2J5V - chains A and B; structure by X-ray diffraction, 2.50 A resolution.

== Chain A (and B) ==
Name: Glutamate 5-kinase
Organism: Escherichia coli
Notes: EC 2.7.2.11; chain B of this document is another copy of the same molecule, construct and numbering; everything in this record applies to it too
UniProtKB: P0A7B5 (PROB_ECOLI); residue numbers follow UniProt; this construct covers 1-367
Chain sequence (367 residues; row label = number of the first residue in the row):
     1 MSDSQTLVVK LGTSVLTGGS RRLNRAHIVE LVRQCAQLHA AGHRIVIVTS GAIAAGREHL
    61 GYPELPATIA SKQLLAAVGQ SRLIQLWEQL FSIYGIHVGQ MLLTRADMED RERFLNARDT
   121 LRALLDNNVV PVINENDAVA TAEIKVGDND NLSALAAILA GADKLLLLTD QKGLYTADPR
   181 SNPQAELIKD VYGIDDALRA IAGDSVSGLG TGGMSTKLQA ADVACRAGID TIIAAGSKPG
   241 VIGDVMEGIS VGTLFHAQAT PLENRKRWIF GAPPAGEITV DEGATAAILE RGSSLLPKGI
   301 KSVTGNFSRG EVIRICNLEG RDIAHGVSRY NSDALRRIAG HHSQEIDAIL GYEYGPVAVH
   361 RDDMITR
Disordered / not traced: 1-2, 172-213 (chain B: 1-2, 172-211)
Differences from the reference sequence: engineered mutation V129 (Ile in P0A7B5)
Curated features (UniProtKB/Swiss-Prot):
  - binding site (ATP): K10, T169, D170, T211 to K217
  - binding site (substrate): S50, D137, N149
Ion coordination: Mg2+: K10, G12, L168 (together with sulfate ion)
Residues lining bound ligands:
  - pyroglutamic acid (PCA): T13, S50, G51, A52, I53, A54, N134, D137, N149
  - gamma-glutamyl phosphate (RGP): K10, G12, T13, S50, N134, E135, D137, K145, G147, D148, N149, D150
From the paper describing this entry:
  - binding site for sulfate ion: S14, K217
  - binding site for gamma-glutamyl phosphate: K10, K145
  - binding site for pyroglutamic acid: T13, I53, N134
  - conformationally variable residues (side-chain flip): D148
  - contacts within the chain: K10-D150, D150-K217
  - mutagenesis - K217A, K217R: decreased catalytic activity (citing earlier work)
  - mutagenesis - T169A (20-fold): decreased catalytic activity on ATP (citing earlier work)
  - mutagenesis - T169S: unchanged catalytic activity on ATP (citing earlier work)
  - mutagenesis - D150A, D150N: abolished catalytic activity (citing earlier work)

== Chain A / chain B interface ==
Pairs across the interface (90; chain A residue first):
  H59(A) with E88(B), salt bridge; H97(B), hydrogen bond
  L60(A) with H97(B)
  L65(A) with N127(B)
  A70(A) with A123(B)
  Q73(A) with N116(B), hydrogen bond; T120(B), hydrogen bond
  L74(A) with A123(B); L124(B); N127(B)
  A77(A) with G99(B); Q100(B), hydrogen bond (backbone-backbone)
  V78(A) with V98(B); G99(B); V129(B), hydrophobic
  Q80(A) with Q100(B)
  S81(A) with I84(B)
  R82(A) with E88(B), salt bridge
  I84(A) with S81(B)
  Q85(A) with Q85(B); E88(B), hydrogen bond
  E88(A) with S81(B), hydrogen bond; R82(B), salt bridge; Q85(B), hydrogen bond
  H97(A) with H59(B), hydrogen bond; L60(B)
  V98(A) with V78(B)
  G99(A) with A77(B); V78(B)
  Q100(A) with A77(B), hydrogen bond (backbone-backbone); Q80(B); Q100(B), hydrogen bond; L102(B); A138(B)
  M101(A) with V139(B), hydrophobic
  L102(A) with Q100(B); L102(B), hydrophobic; N136(B), hydrogen bond (backbone-side chain); V139(B)
  L103(A) with V139(B), hydrophobic
  A106(A) with R113(B)
  D107(A) with V139(B)
  E112(A) with T141(B)
  R113(A) with T141(B); I144(B)
  N116(A) with Q73(B), hydrogen bond; A140(B), hydrogen bond (side chain-backbone); T141(B)
  T120(A) with Q73(B), hydrogen bond; A138(B)
  A123(A) with A70(B), hydrophobic; L74(B)
  L124(A) with L74(B)
  N127(A) with L65(B); L74(B)
  V129(A) with V78(B), hydrophobic
  N136(A) with L102(B), hydrogen bond (side chain-backbone); N136(B)
  A138(A) with Q100(B); T120(B), hydrogen bond (backbone-side chain)
  V139(A) with M101(B), hydrophobic; L102(B); L103(B), hydrophobic; D107(B)
  A140(A) with N116(B), hydrogen bond (backbone-side chain)
  T141(A) with R113(B); N116(B)
  E143(A) with E112(B)
  I144(A) with R113(B)
  N306(A) with R309(B)
  F307(A) with S308(B); N331(B), hydrogen bond (backbone-side chain)
  S308(A) with N306(B); F307(B), hydrogen bond (side chain-backbone); S308(B), hydrogen bond; E311(B)
  R309(A) with N306(B)
  E311(A) with S308(B)
  N331(A) with N331(B), hydrogen bond; D333(B), hydrogen bond
  S332(A) with N331(B), hydrogen bond
  D333(A) with N331(B); Y352(B); Y354(B), hydrogen bond
  R337(A) with L350(B), hydrogen bond (side chain-backbone); G351(B)
  L350(A) with R337(B), hydrogen bond (backbone-side chain)
  G351(A) with R337(B)
  Y352(A) with D333(B)
  Y354(A) with D333(B)
Also at the interface, not in a pair above, chain A (54 interface residues in all): I69, D119, R336
Also at the interface, not in a pair above, chain B (51 interface residues in all): Q89, A106, D119

== Summary ==
54 residues of chain A face 51 of chain B across their interface; the contacts include 26 hydrogen bonds and 3
salt bridges. Polar pairs include H59(A)-E88(B), R82(A)-E88(B) and H59(A)-H97(B). The paper reports a binding
site for pyroglutamic acid at T13(A), I53(A) and N134(A); K217A and K217R of chain A reduce catalytic
activity; 6 substitutions were tested in all.
Both chains are Glutamate 5-kinase (Escherichia coli). Entry 2J5V (Glutamate 5-kinase from escherichia coli
complexed with glutamyl-5-phosphate and pyroglutamic acid) was determined by X-ray diffraction together with
2J5T from the same study.
